PDB entry 7M7S | X-ray diffraction, 1.85 A resolution | chains A and T of the 3 polymer chains in the assembly

# Chain A
Protein: DNA polymerase eta
From: Homo sapiens
Notes: EC 2.7.7.7
UniProtKB: Q9Y253 (POLH_HUMAN); residues 1-432 here = UniProt positions 1-432
Sequence (435 residues; numbered -2 to 432; the number before each row is that of its first residue; numbers below 1 keep their minus sign (Gly-2 is residue -2)):
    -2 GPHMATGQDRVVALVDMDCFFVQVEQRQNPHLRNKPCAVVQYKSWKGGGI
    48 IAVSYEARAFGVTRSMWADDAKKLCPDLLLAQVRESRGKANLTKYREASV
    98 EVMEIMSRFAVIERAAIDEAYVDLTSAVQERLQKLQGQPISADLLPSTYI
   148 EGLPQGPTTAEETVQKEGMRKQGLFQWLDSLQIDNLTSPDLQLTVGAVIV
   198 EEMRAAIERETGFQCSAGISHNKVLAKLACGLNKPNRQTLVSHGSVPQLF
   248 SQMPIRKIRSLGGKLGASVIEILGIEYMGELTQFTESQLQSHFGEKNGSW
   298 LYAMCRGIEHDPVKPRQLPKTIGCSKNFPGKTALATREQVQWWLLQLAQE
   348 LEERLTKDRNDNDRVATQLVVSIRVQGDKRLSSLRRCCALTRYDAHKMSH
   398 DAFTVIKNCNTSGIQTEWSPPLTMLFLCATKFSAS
Disordered / not traced: 155-157, 411-412
Sequence notes: expression tag (-2 to 0); engineered mutation Ala113 (Ser in Q9Y253)
Swiss-Prot annotation at these positions:
  - binding site (Mg(2+)): Asp13, Met14, Asp115, Glu116
  - binding site (Mn(2+)): Asp13, Met14, Asp115, Glu116
  - binding site (a 2'-deoxyribonucleoside 5'-triphosphate): Arg61
  - natural variant: Val37 (deletion: In XPV), Leu75 (deletion: In XPV), Arg93 (R93P: In XPV), Arg111 (R111H: In XPV), Thr122 (T122P: In XPV), Gly153 (G153D: In a breast cancer sample), Thr191 (T191P: In XPV), Gly263 (G263V: In XPV), Val266 (V266D: In XPV), Gly295 (G295R: In XPV), Arg361 (R361S: In XPV)
  - mutagenesis: Tyr52 (Y52A/F: Reduces DNA polymerase activity; Y52E: Reduces DNA polymerase activity. Increases fidelity of replication and reduces translesion bypass), Arg61 (R61A: Reduces enzymatic activity by two-thirds), Ser62 (S62G: Increased DNA polymerase activity and translesion bypass compared to wild-type), Ala68 (A68S/V: Severe reduction in thymine dimer translesion bypass), Asn324 to Pro326 (Reduces binding to chromatin and to monoubiquitinated PCNA. Abolishes binding to monoubiquitinated PCNA; when associated with 705-E--H-713 Del)
Bound ions: Mg2+ site 1: Asp13, Met14, Asp115 (together with DZ4); Mg2+ site 2: Asp13, Asp115 (together with DZ4) (shared with 1 residue of chain P)
Ligand contacts:
  - DZ4 (2'-deoxy-5'-O-[(R)-hydroxy{[(R)-hydroxy(phosphonooxy)phosphoryl]amino}phosphoryl]adenosine), molecule 1: Asp13, Met14, Asp15, Cys16, Phe17, Phe18, Ile48, Ala49, Tyr52, Arg55, Arg61, Ile114, Asp115, Lys231
  - DZ4, molecule 2: Arg256, Ser257, Leu262, Lys293, Asn294, Trp297
What the authors report for this chain:
  - mutagenesis - S113A (Kd 0.1 mM): decreased binding to DZ4
  - mutagenesis - S113A (20-fold): decreased catalytic activity
  - mutagenesis - S113A: unchanged catalytic activity on RNA-terminated primers
  - mutagenesis - S113A: unchanged catalytic activity on 2'F-dA

# Chain T
Molecule: 12-nt DNA strand
Sequence (12 nucleotides; numbered 2 to 13; the number before each row is that of its first residue):
     2 CATTATGACGCT

# Interface between chain A and chain T
Contacting residue pairs (42; chain A residue first):
  Gln38(A) with DT5(T), hydrogen bond to the base; DA6(T), sugar contact
  Tyr39(A) with DT5(T), phosphate contact; DA6(T), hydrogen bond to the phosphate
  Trp42(A) with DA3(T), stacking on the base
  Ile48(A) with DT5(T), base contact
  Arg61(A) with DT5(T), hydrogen bond to the base
  Ser62(A) with DT4(T), sugar contact
  Trp64(A) with DA3(T), phosphate contact; DT4(T), sugar contact
  Lys86(A) with DT7(T), salt bridge to the phosphate
  Ala87(A) with DA6(T), sugar contact
  Leu89(A) with DA6(T), phosphate contact; DT7(T), phosphate contact
  Arg93(A) with DT7(T), salt bridge to the phosphate; DG8(T), salt bridge to the phosphate
  Glu110(A) with DC10(T), phosphate contact
  Lys293(A) with DG11(T), phosphate contact; DC12(T), phosphate contact
  Arg313(A) with DA9(T), salt bridge to the phosphate
  Pro316(A) with DA9(T), phosphate contact
  Lys317(A) with DA9(T), hydrogen bond to the phosphate; DC10(T), salt bridge to the phosphate
  Thr318(A) with DG8(T), sugar contact; DA9(T), hydrogen bond to the phosphate
  Ile319(A) with DG8(T), phosphate contact
  Gly320(A) with DT7(T), sugar contact; DG8(T), hydrogen bond to the phosphate
  Cys321(A) with DT7(T), phosphate contact
  Ser322(A) with DA6(T), sugar contact; DT7(T), hydrogen bond to the phosphate
  Lys323(A) with DA6(T), phosphate contact
  Asn324(A) with DT5(T), sugar contact; DA6(T), hydrogen bond to the phosphate
  Pro326(A) with DC2(T), phosphate contact; DA3(T), sugar contact
  Gly327(A) with DC2(T), hydrogen bond to the phosphate; DA3(T), hydrogen bond to the phosphate
  Thr329(A) with DA3(T), base contact
  Arg351(A) with DT7(T), salt bridge to the phosphate; DG8(T), salt bridge to the phosphate
  Leu378(A) with DT7(T), base contact
Also at the interface, not in a pair above, chain A (32 interface residues in all): Ala112, Lys311, Glu347, Phe423

# Summary
Chain A and chain T form an interface of 32 and 11 residues respectively, with 10 hydrogen bonds, 7 salt
bridges and 1 aromatic stacking contact. Polar pairs include Gln38(A)-DT5(T), Arg61(A)-DT5(T) and
Tyr39(A)-DA6(T). Ligands of chain A: compound DZ4. From the paper: S113A of chain A reduces binding to DZ4;
S113A of chain A reduces catalytic activity.
Chain A is DNA polymerase eta (Homo sapiens) and chain T is a 12-nt DNA strand; the structure, Human DNA Pol
eta S113A with dT-ended primer and 0.1 mM dAMPNPP, was determined by X-ray diffraction together with 7M7L,
7M7M, 7M7N, 7M7O, 7M7P, 7M7Q and 19 further entries from the same study.
